3M2V - chains D and F of the 6 polymer chains in the assembly; structure by X-ray diffraction, 1.80 A resolution.

== Chain D ==
Molecule: Methyl-coenzyme M reductase I subunit alpha
Organism: Methanothermobacter marburgensis
Notes: EC 2.8.4.1
UniProt: P11558 (MCRA_METTM); residues 2-550 here = UniProt positions 2-550
Chain sequence (549 residues; numbered 2 to 550; the number before each row is that of its first residue):
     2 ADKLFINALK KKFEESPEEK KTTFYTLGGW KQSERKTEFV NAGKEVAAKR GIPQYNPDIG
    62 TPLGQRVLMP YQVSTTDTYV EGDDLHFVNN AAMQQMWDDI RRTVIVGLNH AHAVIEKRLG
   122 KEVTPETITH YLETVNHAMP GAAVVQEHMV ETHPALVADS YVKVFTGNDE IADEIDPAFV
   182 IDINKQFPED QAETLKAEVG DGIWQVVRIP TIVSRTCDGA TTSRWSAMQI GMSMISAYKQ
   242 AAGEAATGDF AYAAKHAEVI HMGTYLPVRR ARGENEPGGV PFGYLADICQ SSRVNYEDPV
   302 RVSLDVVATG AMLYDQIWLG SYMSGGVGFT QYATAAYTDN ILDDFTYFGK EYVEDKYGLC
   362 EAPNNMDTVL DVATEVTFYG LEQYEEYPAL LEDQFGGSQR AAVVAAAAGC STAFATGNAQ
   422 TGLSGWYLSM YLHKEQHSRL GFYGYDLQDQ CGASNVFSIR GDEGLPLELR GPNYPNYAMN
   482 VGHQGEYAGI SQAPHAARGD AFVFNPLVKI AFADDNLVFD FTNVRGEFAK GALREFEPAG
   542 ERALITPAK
Unresolved in the structure: 550
Modified / non-standard residues: His-257 (n1-methylated histidine; MHS); Arg-271 (5-methyl-arginine; AGM); Gln-400 (2-methyl-glutamine; MGN); Gly-445 (thioglycin; GL3); Cys-452 (s-methylcysteine; SMC)
Ion coordination: factor 430 Ni: Gln-147 (together with 1-thioethanesulfonic acid)
Small-molecule neighbours:
  - 1-thioethanesulfonic acid (COM): Tyr-333, Phe-443, Tyr-444, Gly-445
  - factor 430 (F43), molecule 1: Ala-143, Ala-144, Val-145, Val-146, Gln-147, Met-150, Val-151, Met-229, Gln-230, Met-233, Ile-236, Ala-243, Gly-244
  - factor 430 (F43), molecule 2: Gly-326, Gly-327, Val-328, Gly-329, Phe-330, Thr-331, Gln-332, Tyr-333, Phe-396, Gly-397, Gly-398, Gln-400, Gly-442, Phe-443
  - Coenzyme B / XP8, molecule 1: Arg-225, Lys-256, His-257
  - Coenzyme B / XP8, molecule 2: Arg-270, Arg-271, Leu-320, Met-324, Ser-325, Phe-330, Tyr-333, Phe-443, Ala-479, Met-480, Asn-481, Val-482
Curated features (UniProtKB/Swiss-Prot):
  - binding site (coenzyme F430): Gln-147
  - binding site (coenzyme B): Arg-225, Lys-256, His-257, Arg-270
  - binding site (coenzyme M): Tyr-333, Tyr-444
  - modified residue: His-257 (Pros-methylhistidine), Arg-271 (5-methylarginine), Gly-445 (1-thioglycine), Asp-450 (Z: -2,3-didehydroaspartate), Cys-452 (S-methylcysteine)

== Chain F ==
Molecule: Methyl-coenzyme M reductase I subunit gamma
Organism: Methanothermobacter marburgensis
Notes: EC 2.8.4.1
UniProt: P11562 (MCRG_METTM); numbering as in UniProt (aligned over 2-249)
Chain sequence (248 residues; row label = number of the first residue in the row):
     2 AQYYPGTTKV AQNRRNFCNP EYELEKLREI SDEDVVKILG HRAPGEEYPS VHPPLEEMDE
    62 PEDAIREMVE PIDGAKAGDR VRYIQFTDSM YFAPAQPYVR SRAYLCRYRG ADAGTLSGRQ
   122 IIETRERDLE KISKELLETE FFDPARSGVR GKSVHGHSLR LDEDGMMFDM LRRQIYNKDT
   182 GRVEMVKNQI GDELDEPVDL GEPLDEETLM EKTTIYRVDG EAYRDDVEAV EIMQRIHVLR
   242 SQGGFNLE
Unresolved in the structure: 249
Ion coordination: Mg2+ near Glu-30 (its only coordinating residue here)
Small-molecule neighbours: factor 430 (F43): Leu-117, Ser-118, Gly-119, Arg-120, Lys-153, Ser-154, Val-155, His-156, Gly-157, His-158, Ser-159
Curated features (UniProtKB/Swiss-Prot):
  - binding site (coenzyme M): Arg-120

== How chain D and chain F interact ==
Contacting residue pairs (113; chain D residue first):
  Phe-14(D) / Arg-161(F)
  Glu-16(D) / Arg-161(F)  salt bridge
  Glu-20(D) / Arg-161(F)
  Lys-21(D) / Tyr-92(F)
  Lys-21(D) / Phe-93(F)
  Lys-21(D) / Arg-161(F)
  Lys-21(D) / Leu-162(F)  hydrogen bond (backbone-backbone)
  Lys-21(D) / Arg-218(F)
  Lys-21(D) / Asp-220(F)  salt bridge
  Lys-22(D) / Leu-162(F)
  Lys-22(D) / Asp-163(F)
  Lys-22(D) / Glu-164(F)  hydrogen bond (side chain-backbone)
  Thr-23(D) / Arg-161(F)
  Thr-23(D) / Leu-162(F)  hydrogen bond (backbone-backbone)
  Thr-23(D) / Asp-163(F)
  Thr-23(D) / Glu-164(F)
  Phe-25(D) / Arg-161(F)
  Phe-25(D) / Phe-169(F)  hydrophobic
  Tyr-26(D) / Phe-169(F)
  Tyr-26(D) / Asp-170(F)  hydrogen bond (side chain-backbone)
  Tyr-26(D) / Arg-173(F)
  Thr-62(D) / Lys-153(F)
  Thr-62(D) / Ser-154(F)
  Thr-62(D) / Met-171(F)
  Thr-62(D) / Leu-172(F)
  Pro-63(D) / Met-171(F)
  Leu-64(D) / Met-171(F)
  Gln-66(D) / Phe-169(F)
  Gln-66(D) / Met-171(F)
  Arg-67(D) / His-156(F)  hydrogen bond
  Arg-67(D) / Leu-160(F)
  Arg-67(D) / Phe-169(F)
  Met-367(D) / His-238(F)
  Met-367(D) / Val-239(F)  hydrophobic
  Met-367(D) / Ser-242(F)
  Leu-371(D) / Gln-235(F)
  Leu-371(D) / Val-239(F)  hydrophobic
  Thr-375(D) / Gln-235(F)  hydrogen bond
  Glu-376(D) / Arg-225(F)  salt bridge
  Phe-379(D) / Tyr-224(F)  hydrophobic
  Phe-379(D) / Arg-225(F)
  Glu-383(D) / Val-219(F)
  Glu-383(D) / Arg-225(F)  salt bridge
  Glu-386(D) / Tyr-217(F)
  Glu-386(D) / Arg-218(F)  hydrogen bond (backbone-side chain)
  Glu-386(D) / Val-219(F)  hydrogen bond (side chain-backbone)
  Glu-387(D) / Val-219(F)
  Pro-389(D) / Tyr-92(F)
  Pro-389(D) / Arg-161(F)
  Leu-392(D) / Met-91(F)  hydrophobic
  Leu-392(D) / Tyr-92(F)
  Leu-392(D) / Ser-159(F)
  Glu-393(D) / Ser-159(F)
  Glu-393(D) / Leu-160(F)
  Glu-393(D) / Arg-161(F)  salt bridge
  Phe-396(D) / His-156(F)
  Phe-396(D) / His-158(F)
  Phe-396(D) / Ser-159(F)  hydrogen bond (backbone-side chain)
  Gly-398(D) / Ser-118(F)  hydrogen bond (backbone-side chain)
  Arg-401(D) / Met-91(F)
  Arg-401(D) / His-158(F)  hydrogen bond
  Arg-401(D) / Ser-159(F)
  Ser-425(D) / His-238(F)  hydrogen bond
  Leu-429(D) / Met-234(F)  hydrophobic
  Leu-429(D) / His-238(F)
  Tyr-432(D) / Met-234(F)  hydrophobic
  Tyr-432(D) / His-238(F)
  Tyr-432(D) / Arg-241(F)  hydrogen bond
  Leu-433(D) / Tyr-224(F)
  Leu-433(D) / Met-234(F)  hydrophobic
  Lys-435(D) / Tyr-99(F)
  Lys-435(D) / Arg-103(F)
  Glu-436(D) / Tyr-5(F)  hydrogen bond
  Glu-436(D) / Arg-15(F)  salt bridge
  Glu-436(D) / Arg-103(F)  salt bridge
  Glu-436(D) / Tyr-217(F)
  Glu-436(D) / Tyr-224(F)
  Glu-436(D) / Met-234(F)
  Gln-437(D) / Arg-15(F)
  Gln-437(D) / Tyr-217(F)  hydrogen bond (backbone-backbone)
  Gln-437(D) / Tyr-224(F)
  His-438(D) / Met-91(F)
  His-438(D) / Ile-216(F)
  His-438(D) / Tyr-217(F)
  Ser-439(D) / Arg-15(F)
  Ser-439(D) / Gln-97(F)
  Ser-439(D) / Pro-98(F)
  Ser-439(D) / Tyr-99(F)  hydrogen bond (backbone-backbone)
  Ser-439(D) / Val-100(F)  hydrogen bond (side chain-backbone)
  Arg-440(D) / Asp-89(F)  hydrogen bond (side chain-backbone)
  Arg-440(D) / Met-91(F)
  Arg-440(D) / Gln-97(F)  hydrogen bond
  Arg-440(D) / Pro-98(F)
  Arg-440(D) / Tyr-99(F)
  Arg-440(D) / Ser-118(F)  hydrogen bond (side chain-backbone)
  Arg-440(D) / His-158(F)
  Arg-440(D) / Ile-216(F)
  Leu-441(D) / Tyr-99(F)
  Leu-441(D) / Ser-118(F)
  Gly-442(D) / Leu-117(F)
  Gly-442(D) / Ser-118(F)  hydrogen bond (backbone-backbone)
  Tyr-444(D) / Gly-115(F)
  Tyr-444(D) / Thr-116(F)
  Tyr-444(D) / Leu-117(F)
  Asp-447(D) / Tyr-99(F)
  Gln-451(D) / Arg-241(F)  hydrogen bond
  Ala-454(D) / His-238(F)
  Ala-454(D) / Arg-241(F)
  Ala-454(D) / Ser-242(F)
  Ser-455(D) / Arg-241(F)
  Ser-455(D) / Gly-245(F)
  Phe-458(D) / Phe-246(F)
  Ser-459(D) / Gly-245(F)
Interface residues without a listed pair, chain D (53 interface residues in all): Thr-24, Val-370, Ala-390, Gly-397, Tyr-428, Phe-443, Ile-460
Interface residues without a listed pair, chain F (49 interface residues in all): Ala-114, Gly-166, Met-168, Val-231

== In short ==
The interface between chain D and chain F involves 53 residues on one side and 49 on the other; the contacts
include 22 hydrogen bonds and 7 salt bridges. Polar pairs include Glu-16(D)/Arg-161(F), Lys-21(D)/Asp-220(F)
and Glu-376(D)/Arg-225(F).
Here chain D is Methyl-coenzyme M reductase I subunit alpha and chain F is Methyl-coenzyme M reductase I
subunit gamma, both from Methanothermobacter marburgensis. Entry 3M2V (Structural Insight into Methyl-Coenzyme
M Reductase Chemistry using Coenzyme B Analogues) was determined by X-ray diffraction together with 3M1V,
3M2R, 3M2U, 3M30 and 3M32 from the same study.
